Entry 4IU9 (X-ray diffraction, 3.00 A resolution); this record covers chain B.

== Chain B ==
Protein: Nitrite extrusion protein 2
From: Escherichia coli
UniProtKB: P37758 (NARU_ECOLI); residue numbers follow UniProt; this construct covers 1-462
Chain sequence (468 residues; each row starts with the number of its first residue):
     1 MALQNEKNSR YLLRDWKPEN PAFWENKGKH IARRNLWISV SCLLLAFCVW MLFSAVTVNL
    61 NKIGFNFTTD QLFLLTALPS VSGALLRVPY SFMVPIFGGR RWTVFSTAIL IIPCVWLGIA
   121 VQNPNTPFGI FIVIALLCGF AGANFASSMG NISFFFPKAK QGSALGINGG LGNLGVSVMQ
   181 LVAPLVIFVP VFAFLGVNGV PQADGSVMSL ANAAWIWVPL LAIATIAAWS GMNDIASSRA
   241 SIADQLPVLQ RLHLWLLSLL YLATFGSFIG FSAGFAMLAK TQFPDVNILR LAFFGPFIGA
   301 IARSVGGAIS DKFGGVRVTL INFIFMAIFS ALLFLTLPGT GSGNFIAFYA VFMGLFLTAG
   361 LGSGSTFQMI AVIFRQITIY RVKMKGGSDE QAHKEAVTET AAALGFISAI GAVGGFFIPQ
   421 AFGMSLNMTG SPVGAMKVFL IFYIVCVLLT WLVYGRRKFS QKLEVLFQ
Disordered / not traced: 1-11, 236-241, 382-391, 455-468
Construct notes: expression tag (463-468)
Swiss-Prot annotation at these positions:
  - mutagenesis: Arg87 (R87F/H/K/L/N/P/Q: Loss of activity), Gly99 (G99A: No change in activity; G99T: Decrease in activity), Pro113 (P113A: No change in activity; P113C/L: Decrease in activity), Gly139 (G139E/I: Loss of activity), Phe145 (F145E/W: Loss of activity), Gly162 (G162A/S: Loss of activity), Gly172 (G172A: No change in activity; G172V: Loss of activity), Gly175 (G175A/S: Loss of activity), Tyr261 (Y261N: No change in activity), Gly266 (G266A/P/T: Loss of activity), Arg303 (R303C/D/K/L/N/P/Q: Loss of activity), Gly307 (G307L: Loss of activity), 3 further mutagenesis entries in UniProt
Reported in the primary citation:
  - mutagenesis - R87A, Y261A, F265A, R303A: abolished binding to nitrite
  - mutagenesis - N173A: decreased binding to substrate
  - mutagenesis - F47A, W50A, F367A: abolished binding to nitrate and nitrite
  - mutagenesis - F265A: decreased binding to nitrate

== Overview ==
UniProt lists 15 mutagenesis sites. From the paper: R87A, Y261A and F265A, among others, abolish binding to
nitrite; F47A, W50A and F367A abolish binding to nitrate and nitrite; 8 substitutions were tested in all.
Chain B is Nitrite extrusion protein 2 (Escherichia coli); the structure, Crystal structure of a membrane
transporter, was determined by X-ray diffraction (same publication as 4IU8).
